PDB entry 5UPK | X-ray diffraction, 2.40 A resolution | chains B and C of the 3 polymer chains in the assembly

Chain B:
Name: Serine/threonine-protein kinase PAK 4
From: Homo sapiens
Notes: EC 2.7.11.1
UniProtKB: O96013 (PAK4_HUMAN), isoform O96013-2; residues 274-591 here correspond to UniProt positions 109-426 (UniProt number = residue number - 165)
Sequence (346 residues; row label = number of the first residue in the row):
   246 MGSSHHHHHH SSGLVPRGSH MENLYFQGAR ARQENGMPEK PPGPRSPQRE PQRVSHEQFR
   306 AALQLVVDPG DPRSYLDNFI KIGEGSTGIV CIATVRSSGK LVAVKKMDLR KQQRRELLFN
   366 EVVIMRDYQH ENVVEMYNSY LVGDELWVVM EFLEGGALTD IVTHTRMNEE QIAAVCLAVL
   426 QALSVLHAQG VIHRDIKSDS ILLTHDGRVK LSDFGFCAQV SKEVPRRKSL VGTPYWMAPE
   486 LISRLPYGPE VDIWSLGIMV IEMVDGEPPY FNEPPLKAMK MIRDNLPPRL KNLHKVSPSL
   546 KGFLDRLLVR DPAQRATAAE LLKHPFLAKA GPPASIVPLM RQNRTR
Disordered / not traced: 246-299, 589-591
Modified / non-standard residues: Ser-474 (phosphoserine; SEP)
Sequence notes: initiating methionine (246); expression tag (247-273)
Residues lining bound ligands: AMP-PNP (ANP; phosphoaminophosphonic acid-adenylate ester): Gly-328, Glu-329, Gly-330, Gly-333, Val-335, Ala-348, Lys-350, Val-379, Met-395, Glu-396, Phe-397, Leu-398, Ala-402, Leu-447, Asp-458
What the authors report for this chain:
  - post-translational modification sites: Ser-474

Chain C:
Name: Cell division control protein 42 homolog
From: Homo sapiens
UniProtKB: P60953 (CDC42_HUMAN); residues 1-177 here = UniProt positions 1-177
Sequence (185 residues; numbered 1 to 185; the number before each row is that of its first residue):
     1 MQTIKCVVVG DGAVGKTCLL ISYTTNKFPS EYVPTVFDNY AVTVMIGGEP YTLGLFDTAG
    61 LEDYDRLRPL SYPQTDVFLV CFSVVSPSSF ENVKEKWVPE ITHHCPKTPF LLVGTQIDLR
   121 DDPSTIEKLA KNKQKPITPE TAEKLARDLK AVKYVECSAL TQRGLKNVFD EAILAALLEH
   181 HHHHH
Disordered / not traced: 1, 134-136, 180-185
Sequence notes: engineered mutation Leu-61 (Gln in P60953); conflict Arg-163 (Lys in P60953); expression tag (178-185)
Metal / ion sites: Mg2+: Thr-17, Val-33, Thr-35 (together with GMP-PNP)
Residues lining bound ligands: GMP-PNP (GNP; phosphoaminophosphonic acid-guanylate ester): Asp-11, Gly-12, Ala-13, Val-14, Gly-15, Lys-16, Thr-17, Cys-18, Phe-28, Pro-29, Glu-31, Tyr-32, Val-33, Pro-34, Thr-35, Asp-57, Thr-58, Ala-59, Gly-60, Leu-61, Gln-116, Asp-118, Leu-119, Ser-158, Ala-159, Leu-160

Chain B / chain C interface:
Contacting residue pairs (10):
  Gln-358(B) / Lys-166(C)
  Leu-475(B) / Leu-174(C)  hydrophobic
  Arg-489(B) / Glu-171(C)  salt bridge
  Arg-489(B) / Leu-174(C)
  Leu-521(B) / Leu-177(C)  hydrophobic
  Leu-521(B) / Leu-178(C)
  Met-524(B) / Leu-178(C)  hydrophobic
  Lys-525(B) / Leu-178(C)
  Arg-528(B) / Leu-178(C)
  Arg-528(B) / Glu-179(C)  salt bridge
Interface residues without a listed pair, chain C (8 interface residues in all): Tyr-51, Lys-153
Interface features reported in the paper:
  - residue pairs: Arg-489(B)/Glu-171(C) (salt bridge)
  - interface residues, chain B: Leu-475(B), Leu-521(B), Met-524(B)

Overview:
The interface between chain B and chain C involves 7 residues on one side and 8 on the other, with 2 salt
bridges. Polar pairs include Arg-489(B)/Glu-171(C) and Arg-528(B)/Glu-179(C). The paper describes a salt
bridge between Arg-489(B) and Glu-171(C). The paper reports interface residues Leu-475(B), Leu-521(B) and
Met-524(B); a modification site at Ser-474(B).
Here chain B is Serine/threonine-protein kinase PAK 4 and chain C is Cell division control protein 42 homolog,
both from Homo sapiens. Entry 5UPK (CDC42 binds PAK4 via an extended GTPase-effector interface - 3 peptide:
PAK4cat, PAK4-N45, CDC42) was determined by X-ray diffraction together with 5UPL from the same study.
